1ZAB - chains A and D of the 4 polymer chains in the assembly; structure by X-ray diffraction, 2.36 A resolution.

# Chain A (and D)
Protein: Cytidine deaminase
Source organism: Mus musculus
Notes: EC 3.5.4.5; chain D of this document is another copy of the same molecule, construct and numbering; everything in this record applies to it too
Reference sequence: P56389 (CDD_MOUSE); numbering as in UniProt (aligned over 1-146)
Sequence (146 residues; numbered 1 to 146; the number before each row is that of its first residue):
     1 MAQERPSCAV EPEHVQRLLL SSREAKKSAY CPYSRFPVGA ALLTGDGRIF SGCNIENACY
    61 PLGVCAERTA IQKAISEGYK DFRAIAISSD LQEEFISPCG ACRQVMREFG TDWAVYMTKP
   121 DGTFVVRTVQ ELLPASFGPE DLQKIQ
Unresolved in the structure: 1-9
Metal / ion sites: Zn2+: Cys65, Cys99, Cys102
Ligand contacts:
  - 3-deazauridine (URD; 1-((2R,3R,4S,5R)-tetrahydro-3,4-dihydroxy-5-(hydroxymethyl)furan-2-yl)pyridine-2,4(1h,3h)-dione), molecule 1: Ser34, Phe36, Val38, Asn54, Glu56, Val64, Cys65, Ala66, Glu67, Ile87, Ile96, Ser97, Pro98, Cys99
  - 3-deazauridine (URD), molecule 2: Ala58, Cys59, Tyr60, Pro61
Curated features (UniProtKB/Swiss-Prot):
  - active site: Glu67 (Proton donor)
  - binding site (substrate): Asn54 to Glu56
  - binding site (Zn(2+)): Cys65, Cys99, Cys102

# Interface between chain A and chain D
Residue-residue contacts (63; chain A residue first):
  Ser28(A) with Ser76(D), hydrogen bond (side chain-backbone)
  Tyr30(A) with Lys80(D); Glu108(D), hydrogen bond; Phe109(D), hydrophobic
  Tyr33(A) with Glu108(D), hydrogen bond; Pro139(D); Leu142(D), hydrophobic
  Cys53(A) with Ser76(D)
  Ile55(A) with Gln72(D); Ile75(D), hydrophobic
  Asn57(A) with Gln104(D), hydrogen bond (side chain-backbone); Val105(D); Glu108(D)
  Ala58(A) with Glu108(D), hydrogen bond (backbone-side chain); Phe137(D); Gly138(D); Pro139(D); Leu142(D)
  Leu62(A) with Arg68(D), hydrogen bond (backbone-side chain); Ala101(D); Gln104(D)
  Gly63(A) with Arg68(D)
  Val64(A) with Gln72(D)
  Arg68(A) with Leu62(D), hydrogen bond (side chain-backbone); Gly63(D)
  Thr69(A) with Gln72(D); Ser76(D)
  Gln72(A) with Ile55(D); Val64(D); Thr69(D); Gln72(D), hydrogen bond
  Lys73(A) with Lys73(D); Ser76(D), hydrogen bond; Glu77(D), salt bridge
  Ile75(A) with Ser28(D); Ile55(D), hydrophobic
  Ser76(A) with Ser28(D), hydrogen bond (backbone-side chain); Cys53(D); Thr69(D); Lys73(D), hydrogen bond
  Glu77(A) with Lys73(D), salt bridge
  Lys80(A) with Tyr30(D)
  Ala101(A) with Leu62(D), hydrophobic
  Gln104(A) with Asn57(D), hydrogen bond (backbone-side chain)
  Val105(A) with Asn57(D); Leu62(D)
  Glu108(A) with Tyr30(D), hydrogen bond; Tyr33(D), hydrogen bond; Glu56(D); Asn57(D); Ala58(D), hydrogen bond (side chain-backbone)
  Phe109(A) with Tyr30(D), hydrophobic; Ile55(D), hydrophobic
  Phe137(A) with Ala58(D); Cys59(D)
  Gly138(A) with Ala58(D)
  Pro139(A) with Tyr33(D); Ala58(D)
  Leu142(A) with Tyr33(D), hydrophobic; Ala58(D); Tyr60(D), hydrophobic
  Lys144(A) with Pro32(D); Tyr33(D)
Other interface residues (no listed pair), chain A (32 interface residues in all): Glu56, Cys59, Tyr60, Gly78
Other interface residues (no listed pair), chain D (35 interface residues in all): Arg35, Ser51, Gly52, Gly78

# In short
32 residues of chain A face 35 of chain D across their interface, with 15 hydrogen bonds and 2 salt bridges.
Polar pairs include Lys73(A)-Glu77(D), Ser28(A)-Ser76(D) and Tyr30(A)-Glu108(D). Chain A binds 3-deazauridine.
Chain A and chain D are both Cytidine deaminase (Mus musculus); the structure, Crystal Structure of Mouse
Cytidine Deaminase Complexed with 3-Deazauridine, was determined by X-ray diffraction, deposited together with
2FR5 and 2FR6.
